PDB entry 4QZZ | X-ray diffraction, 2.90 A resolution | chains I and Y of the 28 polymer chains in the assembly

[Chain I]
Protein: Proteasome subunit beta type-3
Source organism: Saccharomyces cerevisiae
Notes: EC 3.4.25.1
Reference sequence: P25451 (PSB3_YEAST); residues 0-204 here correspond to UniProt positions 1-205 (UniProt number = residue number + 1)
Amino-acid sequence (205 residues; each row starts with the number of its first residue; numbering starts at 0):
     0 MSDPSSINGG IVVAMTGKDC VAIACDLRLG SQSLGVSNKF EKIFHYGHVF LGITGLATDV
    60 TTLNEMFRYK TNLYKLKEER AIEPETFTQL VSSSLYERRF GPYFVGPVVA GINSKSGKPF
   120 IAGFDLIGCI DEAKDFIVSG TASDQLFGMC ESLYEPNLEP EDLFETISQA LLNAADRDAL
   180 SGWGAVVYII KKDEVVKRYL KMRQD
Unresolved in the structure: 0
Ion coordination: Mg2+: Asp204 (shared with Ala165(Y), Asp168(Y) of chain Y)
Swiss-Prot annotation at these positions:
  - modified residue: Ser30 (Phosphoserine)
  - cross-link: Lys69 (Glycyl lysine isopeptide (Lys-Gly) (interchain with G-Cter in ubiquitin))

[Chain Y]
Protein: Proteasome subunit beta type-5
Source organism: Saccharomyces cerevisiae
Notes: EC 3.4.25.1
Reference sequence: P30656 (PSB5_YEAST); residues 1-212 here correspond to UniProt positions 76-287 (UniProt number = residue number + 75)
Amino-acid sequence (212 residues; row label = number of the first residue in the row):
     1 TTTLAFRFQG GIIVAVDSRA TAGNWVASQT VKKVIEINPF LLGTMAGGAA DCQFWETWLG
    61 SQCRLHELRE KERISVAAAS KILSNLVYQY KGAGLSMGTM ICGYTRKEGP TIYYVDSDGT
   121 RLKGDIFCVG SGQTFAYGVL DSNYKWDLSV EDALYLGKRS ILAAAHRDAY SGGSVNLYHV
   181 TEDGWIYHGN HDVGELFWKV KEEEGSFNNV IG
Covalently attached groups: Omuralide, open form (SLA) linked to Thr1
Ion coordination: Mg2+: Ala165, Asp168 (shared with Asp204(I) of chain I)
Residues lining bound ligands: Omuralide, open form (SLA): Arg19, Ala20, Thr21, Val31, Lys33, Met45, Ala46, Gly47, Ala49, Ser131, Tyr170

[How chain I and chain Y interact]
Residue-residue contacts - 43 pairs, chain I then chain Y:
  Ser5(I) with Asn24(Y)
  Arg27(I) with Ala169(Y)
  Ser32(I) with Arg167(Y); Asp168(Y); Ala169(Y), hydrogen bond (backbone-backbone); Tyr170(Y)
  Leu33(I) with Phe135(Y), hydrophobic
  Gly34(I) with Arg167(Y), hydrogen bond (backbone-side chain)
  Asn37(I) with Asn209(Y); Val210(Y)
  Lys38(I) with Asn209(Y), hydrogen bond (side chain-backbone); Ile211(Y)
  Gln144(I) with Trp25(Y)
  Asp175(I) with Gln29(Y)
  Arg176(I) with Trp25(Y); Val26(Y), hydrogen bond (side chain-backbone); Ala27(Y), hydrogen bond (side chain-backbone); Ser28(Y)
  Asp177(I) with Asn24(Y); Val26(Y)
  Ala178(I) with Asn24(Y), hydrogen bond (backbone-backbone); Val26(Y); Ala169(Y); Tyr170(Y), hydrophobic
  Leu179(I) with Asn24(Y)
  Trp182(I) with His166(Y), hydrogen bond (side chain-backbone); Arg167(Y)
  Lys200(I) with Trp198(Y); Gly212(Y)
  Met201(I) with Trp198(Y)
  Arg202(I) with Gly173(Y), hydrogen bond (side chain-backbone); Asp192(Y), salt bridge; Gly194(Y)
  Gln203(I) with His166(Y), hydrogen bond (backbone-side chain); Phe197(Y); Trp198(Y); Val210(Y)
  Asp204(I) with Arg19(Y), salt bridge; Ala165(Y); Ser171(Y); Gly172(Y); Gly173(Y), hydrogen bond (side chain-backbone); Val193(Y)
Other interface residues (no listed pair), chain I (21 interface residues in all): Gln31, Val35

[Summary]
21 residues of chain I and 26 residues of chain Y are in contact; the contacts include 10 hydrogen bonds and 2
salt bridges. Among the polar pairs are Arg202(I)-Asp192(Y), Asp204(I)-Arg19(Y) and Gly34(I)-Arg167(Y).
Covalently linked Omuralide, open form: at Thr1(Y).
Chain I is Proteasome subunit beta type-3 and chain Y is Proteasome subunit beta type-5, both from
Saccharomyces cerevisiae; the structure, yCP in complex with Omuralide, was determined by X-ray diffraction,
deposited together with 4QUX, 4QUY, 4QV0, 4QV1, 4QV3, 4QV4 and 42 further entries.
